Entry 6MB3 (electron microscopy, 3.37 A resolution); this record covers chains E and I of the 19 polymer chains in the assembly.

[Chain E]
Molecule: Plasmodium falciparum recombinant shortened CSP
From: Plasmodium falciparum
Amino-acid sequence (278 residues; each row starts with the number of its first residue):
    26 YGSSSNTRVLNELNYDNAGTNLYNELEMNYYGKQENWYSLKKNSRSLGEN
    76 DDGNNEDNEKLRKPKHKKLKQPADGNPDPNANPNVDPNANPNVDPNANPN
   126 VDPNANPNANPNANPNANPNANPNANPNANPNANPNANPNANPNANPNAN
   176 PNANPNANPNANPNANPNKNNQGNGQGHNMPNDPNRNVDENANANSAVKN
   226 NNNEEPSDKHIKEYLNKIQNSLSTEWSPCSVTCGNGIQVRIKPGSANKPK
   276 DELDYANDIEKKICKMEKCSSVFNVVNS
Not modelled in the structure: 26-102, 193-303

[Chain I]
Molecule: Fab311 heavy chain
From: Homo sapiens
UniProtKB: P0DOX5 (IGG1_HUMAN); residues 103-217 here correspond to UniProt positions 109-223 (UniProt number = residue number + 6)
Amino-acid sequence (225 residues; each row starts with the number of its first residue; a row labelled like 82A-82C holds insertion residues (82A, then the next letters in order)):
     1 EVQLVESGGGVVPPGRSLRLSCATSGFTFSNYGMHWVRQAPGKGLEWVAI
    51 IW
   52A Y
    53 DGSRNFYAASVEGRFTISRDNSKNTLYLQM
82A-82C NSL
    83 RVEDTAVYYCARAAYYDT
100A-100D SGYG
   101 DYWGQGTLVTVSSASTKGPSVFPLAPSSKSTSGGTAALGCLVKDYFPEPV
   151 TVSWNSGALTSGVHTFPAVLQSSGLYSLSSVVTVPSSSLGTQTYICNVNH
   201 KPSNTKVDKKVEPKSCD
Not modelled in the structure: 1, 114-217
Cystine bridges: Cys22-Cys92

[Interface between chain E and chain I]
Contacting residue pairs (24; chain E residue first):
  Val110(E) - Arg56(I)
  Val110(E) - Phe58(I)
  Asp111(E) - Phe58(I)
  Pro112(E) - Phe58(I)
  Asn113(E) - Tyr97(I)
  Asn113(E) - Thr100(I)  hydrogen bond (side chain-backbone)
  Asn113(E) - Ser100A(I)
  Asn113(E) - Gly100B(I)
  Ala114(E) - Tyr97(I)
  Asn115(E) - Tyr97(I)
  Pro116(E) - Tyr32(I)
  Pro116(E) - Gly33(I)  hydrogen bond (backbone-backbone)
  Pro116(E) - Ile50(I)  hydrophobic
  Pro116(E) - Trp52(I)  hydrophobic
  Pro116(E) - Tyr52A(I)
  Pro116(E) - Ala95(I)  hydrophobic
  Asn117(E) - Asn31(I)
  Asn117(E) - Tyr32(I)
  Asn117(E) - Gly33(I)  hydrogen bond (side chain-backbone)
  Asn117(E) - Tyr52A(I)
  Asn117(E) - Ala95(I)  hydrogen bond (side chain-backbone)
  Val118(E) - Ser30(I)
  Val118(E) - Asn31(I)
  Val118(E) - Tyr52A(I)  hydrophobic
Also at the interface, not in a pair above, chain I (15 interface residues in all): Ala96

[Summary]
9 residues of chain E face 15 of chain I across their interface, with 4 hydrogen bonds. Polar pairs include
Asn113(E)-Thr100(I), Asn117(E)-Gly33(I) and Asn117(E)-Ala95(I).
Here chain E is Plasmodium falciparum recombinant shortened CSP (Plasmodium falciparum) and chain I is Fab311
heavy chain (Homo sapiens). Entry 6MB3 (Cryo-EM structure of the circumsporozoite protein of Plasmodium
falciparum with a vaccine-elicited antibody reveals maturation of ...) was determined by electron microscopy,
deposited together with 6MHG.
